5MI7 - chain A; structure by X-ray diffraction, 2.10 A resolution.

== Chain A ==
Name: O-GlcNAcase BT_4395
Organism: Bacteroides thetaiotaomicron VPI-5482
Notes: EC 3.2.1.169, 3.2.1.52
Reference sequence: Q89ZI2 (OGA_BACTN); residues 2-716 here correspond to UniProt positions 23-737 (UniProt number = residue number + 21)
Chain sequence (727 residues; row label = number of the first residue in the row; numbers below 1 keep their minus sign (Met-10 is residue -10)):
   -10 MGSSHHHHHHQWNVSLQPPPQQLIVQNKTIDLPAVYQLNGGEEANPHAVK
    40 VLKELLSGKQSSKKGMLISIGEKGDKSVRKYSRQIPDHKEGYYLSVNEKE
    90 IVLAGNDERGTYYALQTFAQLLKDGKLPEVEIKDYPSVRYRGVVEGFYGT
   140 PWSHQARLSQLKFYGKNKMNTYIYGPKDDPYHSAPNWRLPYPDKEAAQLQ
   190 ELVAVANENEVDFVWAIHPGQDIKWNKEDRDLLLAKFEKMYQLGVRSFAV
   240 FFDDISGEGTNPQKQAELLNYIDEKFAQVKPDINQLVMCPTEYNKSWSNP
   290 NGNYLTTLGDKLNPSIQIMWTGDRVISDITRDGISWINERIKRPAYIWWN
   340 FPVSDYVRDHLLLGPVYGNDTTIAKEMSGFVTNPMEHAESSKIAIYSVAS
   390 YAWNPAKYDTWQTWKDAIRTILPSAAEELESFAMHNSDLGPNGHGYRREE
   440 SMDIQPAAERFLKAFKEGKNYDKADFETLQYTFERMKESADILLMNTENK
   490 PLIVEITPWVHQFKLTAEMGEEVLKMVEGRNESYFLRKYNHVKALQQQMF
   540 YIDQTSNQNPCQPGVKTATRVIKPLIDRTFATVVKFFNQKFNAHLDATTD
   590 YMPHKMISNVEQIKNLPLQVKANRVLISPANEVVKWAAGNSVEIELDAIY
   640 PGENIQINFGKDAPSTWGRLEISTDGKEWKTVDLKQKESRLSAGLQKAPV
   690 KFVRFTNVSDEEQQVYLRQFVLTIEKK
Disordered / not traced: -10 to 3, 597-602, 619-631, 649-659, 697-707, 716
Sequence notes: initiating methionine (-10); expression tag (-9 to 1); engineered mutation Ser420 (Cys441 in Q89ZI2), Cys550 (Tyr571 in Q89ZI2), Ser654 (Cys675 in Q89ZI2)
Covalent attachments: N-(4-morpholin-4-ylthieno[2,3-d]pyrimidin-2-yl)propanamide (7NT) linked to Cys550
Bound ions: Ca2+: Glu32, Glu61, Asp64
Small-molecule neighbours:
  - 7NT (N-(4-morpholin-4-ylthieno[2,3-d]pyrimidin-2-yl)propanamide): Tyr137, Asp243, Asp344, Tyr345, Arg347, Pro549
  - PUGNAc (OAN; O-(2-acetamido-2-deoxy D-glucopyranosylidene) amino-N-phenylcarbamate): Gly135, Phe136, Tyr137, Lys166, Asp242, Asp243, Cys278, Tyr282, Trp286, Thr310, Val314, Ile315, Trp337, Asn339, Val342, Asp344, Tyr345, Asn372, His433
UniProt features mapped onto this chain:
  - active site: Asp243 (Proton donor)
  - binding site (a protein): Gly135, Lys166, Asp242, Tyr282, Trp337 to Asn339, Asp344, Asn372
What the authors report for this chain:
  - binding site for 7NT: Tyr137
  - mutagenesis - Y137F, C420S/Y550C/C654S: decreased catalytic activity
  - catalytic residues: Asp243 (citing earlier work)

== In short ==
Chain A binds PUGNAc. Compound 7NT is covalently linked to Cys550. Glu32, Glu61 and Asp64 coordinate Ca2+.
From UniProt: active-site residue Asp243 and 9 protein-binding residues. From the paper: the catalytic residue
Asp243; Y137F and C420S/Y550C/C654S reduce catalytic activity.
Chain A is O-GlcNAcase BT_4395 (Bacteroides thetaiotaomicron VPI-5482); the structure, BtGH84 mutant with
covalent modification by MA4 in complex with PUGNAc, was determined by X-ray diffraction, deposited together
with 5MI4, 5MI5 and 5MI6.
